Entry 8ABM (electron microscopy, 2.80 A resolution); this record covers chains A and H of the 20 polymer chains in the assembly.

[Chain A]
Name: YALI0A14806p
Source organism: Yarrowia lipolytica
UniProtKB: Q6CGY9 (Q6CGY9_YARLI); numbering as in UniProt (aligned over 1-474)
Sequence (474 residues; row label = number of the first residue in the row):
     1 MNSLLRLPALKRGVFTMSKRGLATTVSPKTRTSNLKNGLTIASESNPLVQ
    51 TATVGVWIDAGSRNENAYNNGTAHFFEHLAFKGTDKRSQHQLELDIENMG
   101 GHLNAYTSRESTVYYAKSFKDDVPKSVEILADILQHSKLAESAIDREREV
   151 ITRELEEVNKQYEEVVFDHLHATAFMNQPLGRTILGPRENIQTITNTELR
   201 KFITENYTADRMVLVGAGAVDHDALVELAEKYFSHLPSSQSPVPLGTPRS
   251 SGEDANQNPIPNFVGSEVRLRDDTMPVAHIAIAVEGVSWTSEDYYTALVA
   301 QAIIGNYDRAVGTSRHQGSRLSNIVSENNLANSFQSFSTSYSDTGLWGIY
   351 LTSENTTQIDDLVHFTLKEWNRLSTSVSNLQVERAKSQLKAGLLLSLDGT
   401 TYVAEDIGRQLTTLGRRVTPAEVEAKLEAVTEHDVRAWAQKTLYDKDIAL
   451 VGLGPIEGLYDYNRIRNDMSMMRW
Not modelled in the structure: 1-25, 249-259
Residues lining bound ligands:
  - 1,2-diacyl-sn-glycero-3-phosphocholine (PC1): Asp445, Ser470, Met472
  - phosphatidylethanolamine (PTY): Asn467, Ser470, Met472
  - 1,2-dimyristoyl-sn-glycero-3-phosphate (XP4): Arg372, Ser376, Arg473

[Chain H]
Name: Cytochrome b-c1 complex subunit 8
Source organism: Yarrowia lipolytica
UniProtKB: Q6C387 (Q6C387_YARLI); residues 3-95 here correspond to UniProt positions 1-93 (UniProt number = residue number - 2)
Sequence (93 residues; each row starts with the number of its first residue):
     3 MGGNGHYMGWWGHMGSPPQKGIAGYTISPFAARPFAGVVHAAIFNTFRRT
    53 KNQALFVILPVSFFYYVWTQASEKNEWLYTKAGRHELAKALAE
Not modelled in the structure: 3-8, 94-95
Residues lining bound ligands: 1,2-diacyl-sn-glycero-3-phosphocholine (PC1): Gln55, Phe58, Val59, Val63

[Interface between chain A and chain H]
Residue-residue contacts (37):
  Met176(A) - Ile29(H)  hydrophobic
  Gly265(A) - Ile29(H)
  Gly265(A) - Ser30(H)  hydrogen bond (backbone-backbone)
  Ser266(A) - Thr28(H)
  Glu267(A) - Gly26(H)
  Glu267(A) - Tyr27(H)
  Glu267(A) - Thr28(H)  hydrogen bond (backbone-backbone)
  Val268(A) - Gly26(H)
  Val268(A) - Tyr27(H)  hydrophobic
  Arg269(A) - Ile24(H)
  Arg269(A) - Ala25(H)
  Arg269(A) - Gly26(H)  hydrogen bond (backbone-backbone)
  Leu270(A) - Ala25(H)  hydrophobic
  Arg271(A) - Ser18(H)
  Arg271(A) - Gln21(H)
  Arg271(A) - Lys22(H)
  Arg271(A) - Ile24(H)
  Asp272(A) - Gln21(H)
  Asp272(A) - Lys22(H)
  Asp273(A) - Pro20(H)
  Asp273(A) - Gln21(H)  hydrogen bond (side chain-backbone)
  Thr274(A) - Lys22(H)
  Thr356(A) - Gly14(H)
  Thr357(A) - His15(H)
  Asp447(A) - Ser30(H)  hydrogen bond
  Asp447(A) - Phe32(H)
  Glu457(A) - Trp12(H)
  Glu457(A) - Trp13(H)
  Glu457(A) - Gly14(H)  hydrogen bond (side chain-backbone)
  Glu457(A) - His15(H)  hydrogen bond (side chain-backbone)
  Glu457(A) - Met16(H)  hydrogen bond (side chain-backbone)
  Gly458(A) - Gly14(H)
  Tyr460(A) - Trp13(H)  hydrophobic
  Tyr462(A) - Ser30(H)
  Tyr462(A) - Pro31(H)
  Asn463(A) - Pro31(H)
  Arg466(A) - Phe32(H)
Interface residues without a listed pair, chain A (21 interface residues in all): Val264
Interface residues without a listed pair, chain H (22 interface residues in all): Gly17, Pro19, Gly23, Ala33

[Summary]
21 residues of chain A and 22 residues of chain H are in contact; the contacts include 8 hydrogen bonds. Polar
contacts include Asp273(A)-Gln21(H), Asp447(A)-Ser30(H) and Glu457(A)-Gly14(H). Bound to chain A:
phosphatidylethanolamine, 1,2-dimyristoyl-sn-glycero-3-phosphate and 1,2-diacyl-sn-glycero-3-phosphocholine.
Bound to chain H: 1,2-diacyl-sn-glycero-3-phosphocholine.
Here chain A is YALI0A14806p and chain H is Cytochrome b-c1 complex subunit 8, both from Yarrowia lipolytica.
Entry 8ABM (Complex III2 from Yarrowia lipolytica, apo, b-position) was determined by electron microscopy
(same publication as 8AB6, 8AB7, 8AB8, 8AB9, 8ABA, 8ABB and 11 further entries).
